Entry 2BRU (solution NMR); this record covers chains A and B of the 3 polymer chains in the assembly.

# Chain A (and B)
Name: Nad(p) transhydrogenase subunit alpha
From: Escherichia coli
Notes: EC 1.6.1.2; fragment: domain i, residues 2-394; chain B of this document is another copy of the same molecule, construct and numbering; everything in this record applies to it too
Reference sequence: P07001 (PNTA_ECOLI); residues 1002-1394 here correspond to UniProt positions 2-394 (UniProt number = residue number - 1000)
Chain sequence (401 residues; numbered 994 to 1394; the number before each row is that of its first residue):
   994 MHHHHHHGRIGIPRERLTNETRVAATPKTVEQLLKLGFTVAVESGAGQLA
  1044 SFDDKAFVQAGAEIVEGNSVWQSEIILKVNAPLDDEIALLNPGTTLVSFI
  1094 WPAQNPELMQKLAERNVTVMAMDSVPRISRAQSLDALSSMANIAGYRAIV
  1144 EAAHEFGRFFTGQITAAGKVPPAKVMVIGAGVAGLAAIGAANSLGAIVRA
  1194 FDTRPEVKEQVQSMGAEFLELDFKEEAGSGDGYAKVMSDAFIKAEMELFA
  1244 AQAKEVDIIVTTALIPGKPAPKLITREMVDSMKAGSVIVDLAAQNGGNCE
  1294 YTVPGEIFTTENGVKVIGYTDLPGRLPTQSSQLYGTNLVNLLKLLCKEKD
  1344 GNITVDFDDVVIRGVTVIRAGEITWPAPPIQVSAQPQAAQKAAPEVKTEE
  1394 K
Unresolved in the structure: 994-999, 1217-1223, 1374-1394 (chain B: 994-997, 1216-1229, 1377-1394)
Curated features (UniProtKB/Swiss-Prot):
  - binding site (NAD(+)): Arg-1120 to Ser-1122, Val-1175, Asp-1195 to Arg-1197, Glu-1238, Leu-1257

# Chain A / chain B interface
Contacting residue pairs - 102 pairs, chain A then chain B:
  Gln-1041(A) with Thr-1303(B); Glu-1304(B)
  Ser-1044(A) with Ala-1277(B); Gly-1278(B); Asn-1305(B); Gly-1306(B)
  Phe-1045(A) with Ala-1277(B)
  Gln-1125(A) with Ala-1159(B); Ala-1160(B)
  Ser-1126(A) with Ala-1159(B); Ala-1160(B)
  Ser-1132(A) with Ala-1159(B); Ala-1160(B)
  Asn-1135(A) with Phe-1152(B); Gln-1156(B); Thr-1158(B)
  Ile-1136(A) with Phe-1152(B)
  Tyr-1139(A) with Phe-1152(B); Phe-1153(B); Thr-1154(B); Leu-1187(B)
  Arg-1140(A) with Ala-1146(B); His-1147(B)
  Val-1143(A) with Ala-1146(B); His-1147(B)
  Glu-1144(A) with His-1147(B)
  Ala-1146(A) with Tyr-1139(B); Arg-1140(B); Val-1143(B)
  His-1147(A) with Arg-1140(B); Val-1143(B); Glu-1144(B); His-1147(B); Arg-1318(B)
  Phe-1149(A) with Leu-1319(B); Pro-1320(B)
  Gly-1150(A) with Leu-1319(B); Pro-1320(B); Thr-1321(B); Gln-1322(B)
  Arg-1151(A) with Tyr-1139(B); Leu-1319(B); Thr-1321(B); Gln-1322(B)
  Phe-1152(A) with Asn-1135(B); Ile-1136(B); Tyr-1139(B); Leu-1319(B); Gln-1322(B)
  Phe-1153(A) with Tyr-1139(B)
  Thr-1154(A) with Tyr-1139(B)
  Gln-1156(A) with Asn-1135(B)
  Thr-1158(A) with Asn-1135(B); Leu-1326(B)
  Ala-1159(A) with Gln-1125(B); Ser-1126(B); Ser-1131(B)
  Ala-1160(A) with Ser-1126(B); Ser-1132(B); Leu-1326(B); Thr-1329(B); Asn-1330(B); Asn-1333(B)
  Gly-1161(A) with Leu-1326(B); Thr-1329(B)
  Val-1163(A) with Gln-1322(B); Leu-1326(B)
  Ser-1186(A) with Thr-1154(B); Ser-1186(B); Leu-1187(B)
  Ala-1277(A) with Ser-1044(B); Phe-1045(B); Asp-1046(B)
  Gly-1278(A) with Ser-1044(B); Thr-1321(B)
  Asn-1305(A) with Ser-1044(B); Phe-1045(B); Asp-1046(B)
  Gly-1306(A) with Ser-1044(B)
  Lys-1308(A) with Ser-1044(B)
  Leu-1319(A) with Ala-1146(B); Phe-1149(B); Gly-1150(B); Arg-1151(B); Phe-1152(B)
  Pro-1320(A) with Phe-1149(B); Gly-1150(B)
  Thr-1321(A) with Gly-1150(B); Arg-1151(B); Gly-1278(B)
  Gln-1322(A) with Gly-1150(B); Arg-1151(B); Phe-1152(B); Val-1163(B)
  Leu-1326(A) with Thr-1158(B); Ala-1160(B); Gly-1161(B); Val-1163(B)
  Thr-1329(A) with Ala-1160(B); Gly-1161(B)
  Asn-1330(A) with Ala-1160(B)
  Asn-1333(A) with Ala-1160(B)
Interface residues without a listed pair, chain A (47 interface residues in all): Lys-1162, Pro-1164, Ala-1183, Leu-1187, Met-1207, Thr-1302, Arg-1318
Interface residues without a listed pair, chain B (50 interface residues in all): Gln-1041, Glu-1148, Lys-1162, Ala-1179, Lys-1308, Gln-1325

# In short
47 residues of chain A face 50 of chain B across their interface. UniProt lists 9 NAD+-binding residues on
chain A.
Both chains are Nad(p) transhydrogenase subunit alpha (Escherichia coli). Entry 2BRU (Complex of the domain I
and domain III of Escherichia coli transhydrogenase) was determined by solution NMR.
